Entry 6X62 (electron microscopy, 3.50 A resolution); this record covers chains HD and U of the 117 polymer chains in the assembly.

[Chain HD]
Name: DotD
Source organism: Legionella pneumophila
Reference sequence: O52183 (O52183_LEGPN); residues 1-163 here = UniProt positions 1-163
Amino-acid sequence (163 residues; numbered 1 to 163; the number before each row is that of its first residue):
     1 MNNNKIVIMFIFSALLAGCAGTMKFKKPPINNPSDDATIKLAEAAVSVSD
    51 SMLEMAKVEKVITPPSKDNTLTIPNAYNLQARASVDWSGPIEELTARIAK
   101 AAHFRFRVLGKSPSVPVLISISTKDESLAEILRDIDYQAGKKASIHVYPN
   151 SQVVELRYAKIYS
Disordered / not traced: 1-24, 160-163

[Chain U]
Name: Type IV secretion system unknown protein fragment
Source organism: Legionella pneumophila
Amino-acid sequence (579 residues; row label = number of the first residue in the row; numbers below 1 keep their minus sign (Ala-329 is residue -329)):
  -329 AAAAAAAAAAAAAAAAAAAAAAAAAAAAAAAAAAAAAAAAAAAAAAAAAA
  -279 AAAAAAAAAAAAAAAAAAAAAAAAAAAAAAAAAAAAAAAAAAAAAAAAAA
  -229 AAAAAAAAAAAAAAAAAAAAAAAAAAAAAAAAAAAAAAAAAAAAAAAAAA
  -179 AAAAAAAAAAAAAAAAAAAAAAAAAAAAAAAAAAAAAAAAAAAAAAAAAA
  -129 AAAAAAAAAAAAAAAAAAAAAAAAAAAAAAAAAAAAAAAAAAAAAAAAAA
   -79 AAAAAAAAAAAAAAAAAAAAAAAAAAAAAAAAAAAAAAAAAAAAAAAAAA
   -29 AAAAAAAAAAAAAAAAAAAAAAAAAAAAAAMRNLMRCLIMIKSLIKGVDM
    21 SRKLAKTRILGYGLMICFLAGCFHPPYNNFQPDRRAVKRVGVDTGIGAVA
    71 GAIASGTASGTLIGAAAGGTVGLVASIYRDSKRKIIRDLQKQDIQYVEYG
   121 DTRTLIIPTDKYFMFSSPRLNEICYPGLNNVIRLLNFYPQSTIYVAGFTD
   171 NVGSRSHKRKLSQAQAETMMTFLWANGIAAKRLKAEGYGDKNAISDNAII
   221 HGSAQNRRIEIQWFTSPAQPPQPQMAYVK
Disordered / not traced: -329 to 98, 235-249

[How chain HD and chain U interact]
Contacting residue pairs (20):
  Lys26(HD) - Glu142(U)
  Lys26(HD) - Ile143(U)
  Lys27(HD) - Ile143(U)
  Pro28(HD) - Ile143(U)
  Asp36(HD) - Ile220(U)
  Ala37(HD) - Ile220(U)  hydrophobic
  Ile39(HD) - Asp130(U)
  Ile39(HD) - Phe135(U)
  Ile39(HD) - Arg227(U)
  Lys40(HD) - Asp170(U)  salt bridge
  Lys40(HD) - Asn171(U)  hydrogen bond
  Lys40(HD) - Ile220(U)
  Lys40(HD) - Ser223(U)  hydrogen bond
  Lys40(HD) - Arg227(U)
  Ala42(HD) - Phe135(U)  hydrophobic
  Glu43(HD) - Phe135(U)
  Glu43(HD) - Asp170(U)
  Glu43(HD) - Val172(U)
  Glu43(HD) - Arg227(U)  salt bridge
  Ser47(HD) - Gly173(U)
Interface residues without a listed pair, chain HD (13 interface residues in all): Asn32, Pro33, Ala44
Interface residues without a listed pair, chain U (14 interface residues in all): Asn217, His221, Ala224

[Overview]
13 residues of chain HD and 14 residues of chain U are in contact, with 2 hydrogen bonds and 2 salt bridges.
Among the polar pairs are Lys40(HD)-Asp170(U), Glu43(HD)-Arg227(U) and Lys40(HD)-Asn171(U).
Here chain HD is DotD and chain U is Type IV secretion system unknown protein fragment, both from Legionella
pneumophila. Entry 6X62 (Legionella pneumophila Dot T4SS OMC) was determined by electron microscopy, deposited
together with 6X66, 6X64 and 6X65.
